4JBW - chains F and G of the 6 polymer chains in the assembly; structure by X-ray diffraction, 3.91 A resolution.

# Chain F
Molecule: Maltose transport system permease protein MalF
Source organism: Escherichia coli
UniProt: P02916 (MALF_ECOLI); residues 1-514 here = UniProt positions 1-514
Amino-acid sequence (514 residues; each row starts with the number of its first residue):
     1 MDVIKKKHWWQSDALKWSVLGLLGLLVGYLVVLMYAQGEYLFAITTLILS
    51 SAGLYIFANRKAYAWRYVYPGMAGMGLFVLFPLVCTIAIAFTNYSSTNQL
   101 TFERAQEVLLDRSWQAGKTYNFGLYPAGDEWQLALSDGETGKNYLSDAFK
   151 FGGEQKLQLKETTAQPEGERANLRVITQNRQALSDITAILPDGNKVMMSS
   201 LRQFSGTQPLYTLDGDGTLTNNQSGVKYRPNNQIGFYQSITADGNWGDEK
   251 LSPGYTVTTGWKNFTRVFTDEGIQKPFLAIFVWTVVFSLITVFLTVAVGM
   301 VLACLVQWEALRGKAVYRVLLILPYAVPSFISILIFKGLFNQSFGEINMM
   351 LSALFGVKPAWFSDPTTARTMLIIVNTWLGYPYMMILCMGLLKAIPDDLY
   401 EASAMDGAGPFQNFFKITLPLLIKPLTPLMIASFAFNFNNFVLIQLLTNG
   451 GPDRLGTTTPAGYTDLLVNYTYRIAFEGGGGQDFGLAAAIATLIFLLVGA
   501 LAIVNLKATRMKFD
Not modelled in the structure: 1-17, 510-514
Curated features (UniProtKB/Swiss-Prot):
  - mutagenesis: Leu334 (L334W: Ability to transport lactose in a saturable manner), Leu372 (L372W: Growth on maltose but not on media containing either maltoheptaose or maltoheptaose plus maltose), Asn376 (N376K/H: No growth on maltose), Gly380 (G380C/S: No growth on maltose), Glu401 (E401A/C/K/L: Reduction of transport rate), Ser403 (S403C/D/K/L: Reduction of transport rate), Gly407 (G407A/P: No effect), Pro420 (P420A: No effect)

# Chain G
Molecule: Maltose transport system permease protein MalG
Source organism: Escherichia coli
UniProt: P68183 (MALG_ECOLI); residue numbers follow UniProt; this construct covers 1-296
Amino-acid sequence (296 residues; row label = number of the first residue in the row):
     1 MAMVQPKSQKARLFITHLLLLLFIAAIMFPLLMVVAISLRQGNFATGSLI
    51 PEQISWDHWKLALGFSVEQADGRITPPPFPVLLWLWNSVKVAGISAIGIV
   101 ALSTTCAYAFARMRFPGKATLLKGMLIFQMFPAVLSLVALYALFDRLGEY
   151 IPFIGLNTHGGVIFAYLGGIALHVWTIKGYFETIDSSLEEAAALDGATPW
   201 QAFRLVLLPLSVPILAVVFILSFIAAITEVPVASLLLRDVNSYTLAVGMQ
   251 QYLNPQNYLWGDFAAAAVMSALPITIVFLLAQRWLVNGLTAGGVKG
Not modelled in the structure: 1, 288-296
Curated features (UniProtKB/Swiss-Prot):
  - mutagenesis: Glu190 (E190A/C/K/L: Reduction of transport rate), Ala192 (A192D/S/L: Loss of transport and MalK dissociation from the membrane), Gly196 (G196A: No effect; G196P: Loss of transport and MalK dissociation from the membrane), Pro209 (P209A: No effect)

# How chain F and chain G interact
Pairs across the interface (117):
  Gln37(F) with Tyr150(G), hydrogen bond
  Glu39(F) with Arg146(G); Glu149(G); Tyr150(G)
  Tyr63(F) with Pro199(G), hydrophobic; Trp200(G)
  Ala64(F) with Met113(G), hydrophobic; Phe115(G), hydrophobic
  Trp65(F) with Gly117(G); Leu121(G), hydrophobic
  Tyr67(F) with Thr105(G), hydrogen bond (backbone-side chain); Cys106(G), hydrogen bond (backbone-backbone); Ala109(G), hydrophobic; Met113(G), hydrophobic; Pro199(G); Trp200(G), hydrogen bond (side chain-backbone); Phe203(G), hydrophobic
  Val68(F) with Cys106(G), hydrophobic; Ala109(G), hydrophobic; Phe110(G), hydrophobic
  Pro70(F) with Leu102(G); Thr105(G)
  Gly71(F) with Ile170(G)
  Gly74(F) with Gly168(G)
  Met75(F) with Met125(G), hydrophobic; Phe128(G), hydrophobic; Gly168(G)
  Phe78(F) with Phe164(G); Gly168(G)
  Val79(F) with Phe128(G); Gly168(G)
  Leu80(F) with Phe128(G), hydrophobic
  Phe81(F) with Leu143(G), hydrophobic
  Pro82(F) with Ser136(G); Ala139(G)
  Leu83(F) with Phe128(G), hydrophobic; Phe131(G), hydrophobic
  Cys85(F) with Ala139(G), hydrophobic
  Thr86(F) with Ser136(G); Ala139(G)
  Val298(F) with Phe23(G), hydrophobic
  Leu302(F) with Leu20(G), hydrophobic; Phe23(G), hydrophobic
  Leu305(F) with Thr16(G)
  Trp308(F) with Gln9(G)
  Ala310(F) with Gln9(G); Leu13(G)
  Leu311(F) with Leu13(G), hydrophobic
  Arg312(F) with Lys10(G); His17(G)
  Tyr317(F) with His17(G), hydrogen bond; Leu20(G), hydrophobic; Leu21(G)
  Leu320(F) with Ile27(G)
  Leu321(F) with Phe23(G), hydrophobic; Ile24(G), hydrophobic
  Ile322(F) with Gln282(G)
  Tyr325(F) with Gln282(G)
  Ala326(F) with Phe278(G)
  Val327(F) with Phe278(G)
  Ser329(F) with Thr228(G)
  Phe330(F) with Thr228(G); Val230(G), hydrophobic; Leu245(G); Ala246(G), hydrophobic; Met249(G), hydrophobic
  Ile331(F) with Ala267(G), hydrophobic
  Leu334(F) with Met249(G); Trp260(G); Phe263(G), hydrophobic
  Ile335(F) with Pro30(G), hydrophobic; Val34(G), hydrophobic; Trp260(G); Phe263(G), hydrophobic
  Phe336(F) with Pro30(G), hydrophobic
  Lys337(F) with Leu253(G)
  Gly338(F) with Tyr258(G); Trp260(G)
  Phe344(F) with Ala45(G), hydrophobic
  Gly345(F) with Ala45(G)
  Glu346(F) with Met33(G); Ile37(G); Arg40(G), salt bridge; Leu49(G); Trp260(G), hydrogen bond
  Met349(F) with Ala45(G); Gly47(G); Leu49(G), hydrophobic
  Met350(F) with Phe29(G), hydrophobic; Leu49(G), hydrophobic
  Trp378(F) with Ile27(G), hydrogen bond (side chain-backbone)
  Tyr381(F) with Phe23(G); Ile27(G)
  Ala404(F) with Met3(G), hydrophobic
  Pro410(F) with Arg12(G)
  Ala435(F) with Met130(G), hydrophobic
  Asn439(F) with Pro132(G); Leu135(G)
  Phe441(F) with Val134(G), hydrophobic; Pro231(G), hydrophobic
  Leu446(F) with Gln250(G)
  Val468(F) with Leu135(G), hydrophobic
  Tyr472(F) with Leu137(G), hydrophobic
  Ala475(F) with Val138(G), hydrophobic
  Phe476(F) with Leu137(G); Leu235(G), hydrophobic
  Phe484(F) with Val138(G)
  Ala487(F) with Val138(G), hydrophobic
  Ala491(F) with Leu135(G)
  Ile494(F) with Leu135(G), hydrophobic
  Phe495(F) with Phe131(G), hydrophobic
  Leu501(F) with Met130(G), hydrophobic
  Ala502(F) with Ile127(G), hydrophobic; Met130(G), hydrophobic
  Asn505(F) with Met130(G)
  Leu506(F) with Lys123(G)
  Lys507(F) with Lys123(G)
Interface residues without a listed pair, chain F (82 interface residues in all): Phe42, Met72, Tyr94, Val319, Leu323, Pro324, Pro328, Leu339, Asn341, Ile347, Ile386, Val442, Ala488, Val498
Interface residues without a listed pair, chain G (84 interface residues in all): Met28, Leu31, Tyr108, Leu126, Leu140, Tyr141, Leu147, Leu167, Gly169, Ala171, Thr198, Ile227, Ser270, Ile274, Leu279, Arg283

# In short
Chain F and chain G form an interface of 82 and 84 residues respectively; the contacts include 7 hydrogen
bonds and 1 salt bridge. Polar contacts include Glu346(F)-Arg40(G), Gln37(F)-Tyr150(G) and Tyr67(F)-Thr105(G).
From UniProt: 8 mutagenesis sites on chain F; 4 mutagenesis sites on chain G.
Chain F is Maltose transport system permease protein MalF and chain G is Maltose transport system permease
protein MalG, both from Escherichia coli; the structure, Crystal structure of E. coli maltose transporter
MalFGK2 in complex with its regulatory protein EIIAglc, was determined by X-ray diffraction.
